6JXP - chain A; structure by X-ray diffraction, 1.56 A resolution.

# Chain A
Protein: Lysozyme C
Source organism: Gallus gallus
Notes: EC 3.2.1.17
Reference sequence: P00698 (LYSC_CHICK); residues 1-147 here = UniProt positions 1-147
Chain sequence (147 residues; numbered 1 to 147; the number before each row is that of its first residue):
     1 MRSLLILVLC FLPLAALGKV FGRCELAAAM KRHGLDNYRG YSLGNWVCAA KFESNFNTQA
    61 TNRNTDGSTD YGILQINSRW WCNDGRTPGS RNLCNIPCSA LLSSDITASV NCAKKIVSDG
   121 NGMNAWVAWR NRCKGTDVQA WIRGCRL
Disordered / not traced: 1-18
Disulfides: Cys24-Cys145, Cys48-Cys133, Cys82-Cys98, Cys94-Cys112
UniProt features mapped onto this chain:
  - active site: Glu53, Asp70
  - binding site (substrate): Asp119
  - natural variant: Tyr71 (Y71F; Y71S)

# Overview
From UniProt: active-site residues Glu53 and Asp70 and substrate-binding residue Asp119.
Chain A is Lysozyme C (Gallus gallus); the structure, Room temperature structure of lysozyme delivered in LCP
by serial millisecond crystallography, was determined by X-ray diffraction (same publication as 6JXQ).
